2PQU - chains G and B of the 3 polymer chains in the assembly; structure by X-ray diffraction, 2.12 A resolution.

# Chain G
Molecule: 12-mer C-rich strand of human telomeric DNA
Sequence (12 nucleotides; row label = number of the first residue in the row):
   499 AACCCTAACCCT

# Chain B
Protein: Poly(rC)-binding protein 2
Organism: Homo sapiens
Notes: fragment: First KH domain of Human Poly(C)-Binding Protein
Reference sequence: Q15366 (PCBP2_HUMAN); residue numbers follow UniProt; this construct covers 11-82
Amino-acid sequence (73 residues; numbered 10 to 82; the number before each row is that of its first residue):
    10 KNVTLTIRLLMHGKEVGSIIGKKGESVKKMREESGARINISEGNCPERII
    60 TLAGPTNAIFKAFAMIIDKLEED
Unresolved in the structure: 10-11, 82
Modified positions: Mse20 (selenomethionine; parent Met); Mse39 (selenomethionine; parent Met); Mse74 (selenomethionine; parent Met)
Differences from the reference sequence: cloning artifact (10); modified residue (20, 39, 74)
What the authors report for this chain:
  - binding site for 12-mer C-rich strand of human telomeric DNA: Val25, Gly26, Ser27, Ile29, Gly30, Lys31, Lys32, Val36, Arg40, Ile49, Arg57
  - specificity-determining residues: Arg57
  - self-association interface (contacts with another copy of this molecule); pairs are residue here / residue on that copy: Leu19-Arg17 (backbone contact), Leu18, Leu79

# Chain G / chain B interface
Residue-residue contacts - 27 pairs, chain G then chain B:
  DT504(G) - Lys31(B)  base contact
  DA505(G) - Lys31(B)  hydrogen bond to the base
  DA506(G) - Lys31(B)  base contact
  DC507(G) - Gly26(B)  base contact
  DC507(G) - Ser27(B)  base contact
  DC507(G) - Gly30(B)  phosphate contact
  DC507(G) - Lys31(B)  base contact
  DC508(G) - Gly22(B)  hydrogen bond to the base
  DC508(G) - Gly26(B)  base contact
  DC508(G) - Ile29(B)  sugar contact
  DC508(G) - Gly30(B)  sugar contact
  DC508(G) - Lys31(B)  phosphate contact
  DC508(G) - Lys32(B)  hydrogen bond to the phosphate
  DC508(G) - Gly33(B)  sugar contact
  DC508(G) - Arg57(B)  hydrogen bond to the base
  DC509(G) - Ile29(B)  sugar contact
  DC509(G) - Lys32(B)  sugar contact
  DC509(G) - Gly33(B)  sugar contact
  DC509(G) - Val36(B)  base contact
  DC509(G) - Arg40(B)  hydrogen bond to the base
  DC509(G) - Ile49(B)  hydrogen bond to the base
  DC509(G) - Ser50(B)  base contact
  DC509(G) - Arg57(B)  base contact
  DT510(G) - Arg40(B)  hydrogen bond to the sugar
  DT510(G) - Asn48(B)  base contact
  DT510(G) - Ile49(B)  base contact
  DT510(G) - Glu51(B)  base contact
Also at the interface, not in a pair above, chain B (18 interface residues in all): Lys23, Val25, Gly52

# In short
The interface between chain G and chain B involves 7 residues on one side and 18 on the other; the contacts
include 7 hydrogen bonds. Polar pairs include DA505(G)-Lys31(B), DC508(G)-Gly22(B) and DC508(G)-Arg57(B). The
paper reports a binding site for 12-mer C-rich strand of human telomeric DNA at Val25(B), Gly26(B) and
Ser27(B) among others; the specificity determinant Arg57(B).
Here chain G is a 12-mer C-rich strand of human telomeric DNA and chain B is Poly(rC)-binding protein 2 (Homo
sapiens). Entry 2PQU (Crystal structure of KH1 domain of human PCBP2 complexed to single-stranded 12-mer
telomeric dna) was determined by X-ray diffraction (same publication as 2PY9).
